PDB entry 1VGP | X-ray diffraction, 2.70 A resolution | chain A

[Chain A]
Protein: 373aa long hypothetical citrate synthase
Source organism: Sulfolobus tokodaii
Notes: EC 2.3.3.1, 4.1.3.7
UniProtKB: Q974S5 (Q974S5_SULTO); residue numbers follow UniProt; this construct covers 1-373
Sequence (373 residues; row label = number of the first residue in the row):
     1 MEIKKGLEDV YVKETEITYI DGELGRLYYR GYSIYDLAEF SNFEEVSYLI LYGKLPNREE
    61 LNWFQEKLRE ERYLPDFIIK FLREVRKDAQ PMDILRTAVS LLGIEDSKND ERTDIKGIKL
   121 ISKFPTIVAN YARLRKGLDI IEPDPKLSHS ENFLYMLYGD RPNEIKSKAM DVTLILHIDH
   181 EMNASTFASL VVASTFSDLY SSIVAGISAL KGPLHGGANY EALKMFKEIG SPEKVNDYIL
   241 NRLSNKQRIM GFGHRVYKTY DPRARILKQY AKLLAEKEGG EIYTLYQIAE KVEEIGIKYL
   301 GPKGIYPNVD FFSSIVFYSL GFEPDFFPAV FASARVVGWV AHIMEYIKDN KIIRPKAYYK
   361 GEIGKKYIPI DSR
From the paper describing this entry:
  - self-association interface (contacts with another copy of this molecule); pairs are residue here / residue on that copy: Lys351-Glu8, Lys356-Asp9, Lys360-Glu14, Asp371-Arg58, Asp198

[Overview]
The paper reports a self-association interface involving Asp198, Lys351 and Lys356 among others.
Chain A is 373aa long hypothetical citrate synthase (Sulfolobus tokodaii); the structure, Crystal Structure of
an Isozyme of Citrate Synthase from Sulfolbus tokodaii strain7, was determined by X-ray diffraction, deposited
together with 1VGM.
